PDB entry 8DXI | X-ray diffraction, 1.95 A resolution | chains A and B

== Chain A ==
Name: Reverse transcriptase/ribonuclease H
Source organism: Human immunodeficiency virus type 1 group M subtype B (isolate BH10)
Notes: EC 2.7.7.49, 2.7.7.7, 3.1.26.13, 3.1.13.2
UniProt: P03366 (POL_HV1B1); residues 1-555 here correspond to UniProt positions 600-1154 (UniProt number = residue number + 599)
Sequence (557 residues; numbered -1 to 555; the number before each row is that of its first residue; numbers below 1 keep their minus sign (Met-1 is residue -1)):
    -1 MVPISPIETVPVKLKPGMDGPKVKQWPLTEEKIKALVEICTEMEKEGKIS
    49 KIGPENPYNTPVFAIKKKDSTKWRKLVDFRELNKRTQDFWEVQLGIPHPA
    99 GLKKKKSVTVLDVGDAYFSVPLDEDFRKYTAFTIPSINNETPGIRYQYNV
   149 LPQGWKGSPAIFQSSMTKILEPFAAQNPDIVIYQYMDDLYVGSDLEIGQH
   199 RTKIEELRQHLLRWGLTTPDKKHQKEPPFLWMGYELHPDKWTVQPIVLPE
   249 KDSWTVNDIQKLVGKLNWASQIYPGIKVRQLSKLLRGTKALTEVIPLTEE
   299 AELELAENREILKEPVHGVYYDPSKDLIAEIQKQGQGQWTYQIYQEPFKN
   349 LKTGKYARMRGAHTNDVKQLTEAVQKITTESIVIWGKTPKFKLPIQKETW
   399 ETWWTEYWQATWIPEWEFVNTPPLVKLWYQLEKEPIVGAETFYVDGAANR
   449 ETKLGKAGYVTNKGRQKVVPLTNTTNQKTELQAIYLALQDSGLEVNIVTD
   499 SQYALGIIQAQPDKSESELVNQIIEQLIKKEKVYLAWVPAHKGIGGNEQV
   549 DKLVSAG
Not modelled in the structure: 555
Differences from the reference sequence: expression tag (-1 to 0); engineered mutation Ala172 (Lys771 in P03366), Ala173 (Lys772 in P03366), Ser280 (Cys879 in P03366)
Metal / ion sites: Mg2+: Asp443, Asp549
Ligand contacts:
  - FMQ ([1-(4-fluorophenyl)-5-methyl-1H-pyrazol-4-yl]methanol), molecule 1: Met230, Gly231, Gln242, Pro243, Ile244, Lys263, Trp266
  - FMQ, molecule 2: Thr376, Thr377, Ile380
  - Rilpivirine (T27; 4-{[4-({4-[(E)-2-cyanoethenyl]-2,6-dimethylphenyl}amino)pyrimidin-2-yl]amino}benzonitrile): Pro95, Leu100, Lys101, Lys103, Val106, Val179, Tyr181, Tyr188, Gly190, Pro225, Phe227, Leu228, Trp229, Leu234, His235, Pro236, Tyr318
Curated features (UniProtKB/Swiss-Prot):
  - region: Phe227 to His235 (RT 'primer grip')
  - motif: Trp398 to Trp414 (Tryptophan repeat motif)
  - binding site (Mg(2+)): Asp110, Asp185, Asp186, Asp443, Glu478, Asp498, Asp549
  - site: Trp401 (Essential for RT p66/p51 heterodimerization), Trp414 (Essential for RT p66/p51 heterodimerization), Phe440, Tyr441 (Cleavage)
Reported in the primary citation:
  - binding site for FMQ: Met230, Gln242, Pro243, Val245, Trp266

== Chain B ==
Name: p51 RT
Source organism: Human immunodeficiency virus type 1 group M subtype B (isolate BH10)
UniProt: P03366 (POL_HV1B1); residues 1-428 here correspond to UniProt positions 600-1027 (UniProt number = residue number + 599)
Sequence (428 residues; each row starts with the number of its first residue):
     1 PISPIETVPVKLKPGMDGPKVKQWPLTEEKIKALVEICTEMEKEGKISKI
    51 GPENPYNTPVFAIKKKDSTKWRKLVDFRELNKRTQDFWEVQLGIPHPAGL
   101 KKKKSVTVLDVGDAYFSVPLDEDFRKYTAFTIPSINNETPGIRYQYNVLP
   151 QGWKGSPAIFQSSMTKILEPFKKQNPDIVIYQYMDDLYVGSDLEIGQHRT
   201 KIEELRQHLLRWGLTTPDKKHQKEPPFLWMGYELHPDKWTVQPIVLPEKD
   251 SWTVNDIQKLVGKLNWASQIYPGIKVRQLSKLLRGTKALTEVIPLTEEAE
   301 LELAENREILKEPVHGVYYDPSKDLIAEIQKQGQGQWTYQIYQEPFKNLK
   351 TGKYARMRGAHTNDVKQLTEAVQKITTESIVIWGKTPKFKLPIQKETWET
   401 WWTEYWQATWIPEWEFVNTPPLVKLWYQ
Not modelled in the structure: 1-4, 215-223
Differences from the reference sequence: engineered mutation Ser280 (Cys879 in P03366)
Ligand contacts: FMQ ([1-(4-fluorophenyl)-5-methyl-1H-pyrazol-4-yl]methanol): Trp24, Pro25, Glu399, Thr400, Trp402, Thr403, Trp414
Curated features (UniProtKB/Swiss-Prot):
  - region: Phe227 to His235 (RT 'primer grip')
  - motif: Trp398 to Trp414 (Tryptophan repeat motif)
  - binding site (Mg(2+)): Asp110, Asp185, Asp186
  - site (Essential for RT p66/p51 heterodimerization): Trp401, Trp414

== Chain A / chain B interface ==
Residue-residue contacts - 113 pairs, chain A then chain B:
  Val8(A) - Glu53(B)
  Pro9(A) - Glu53(B)
  Gln85(A) - Glu53(B)  hydrogen bond (side chain-backbone)
  Asp86(A) - Lys20(B)  salt bridge
  Asp86(A) - Pro55(B)
  Phe87(A) - Pro52(B)
  Phe87(A) - Glu53(B)
  Phe87(A) - Pro55(B)
  Trp88(A) - Pro52(B)  hydrogen bond (backbone-backbone)
  Trp88(A) - Asn54(B)
  Trp88(A) - Pro55(B)
  Trp88(A) - Tyr56(B)
  Trp88(A) - Asn57(B)
  Trp88(A) - Thr131(B)
  Trp88(A) - Arg143(B)
  Val90(A) - Pro140(B)  hydrophobic
  Gly93(A) - Asn137(B)
  Pro95(A) - Asn136(B)
  Pro95(A) - Asn137(B)
  His96(A) - Asn136(B)  hydrogen bond (backbone-side chain)
  Gly99(A) - Asn136(B)
  Gly99(A) - Glu138(B)
  Leu100(A) - Asn136(B)
  Leu100(A) - Glu138(B)
  Lys101(A) - Glu138(B)  salt bridge
  Ser162(A) - Pro52(B)
  Thr165(A) - Pro140(B)
  Gln373(A) - Glu396(B)
  Gln373(A) - Thr397(B)  hydrogen bond
  Gln373(A) - Thr400(B)
  Gln373(A) - Trp401(B)  hydrogen bond
  Thr376(A) - Thr400(B)
  Thr376(A) - Trp401(B)
  Thr377(A) - Thr400(B)
  Ile380(A) - Pro25(B)  hydrophobic
  Ile380(A) - Leu26(B)
  Ile380(A) - Thr27(B)
  Val381(A) - Pro25(B)  hydrophobic
  Val381(A) - Ile135(B)
  Val381(A) - Asn136(B)  hydrogen bond (backbone-backbone)
  Ile382(A) - Ile135(B)
  Ile382(A) - Asn136(B)
  Trp383(A) - Ile135(B)
  Gly384(A) - Thr27(B)
  Gly384(A) - Glu28(B)  hydrogen bond (backbone-backbone)
  Gly384(A) - Ile135(B)
  Trp402(A) - Lys331(B)  hydrogen bond (backbone-side chain)
  Trp402(A) - His361(B)
  Trp402(A) - Thr362(B)
  Trp402(A) - Asp364(B)
  Tyr405(A) - Lys331(B)  hydrogen bond (backbone-side chain)
  Trp406(A) - Lys331(B)
  Trp406(A) - Val417(B)
  Trp406(A) - Asn418(B)
  Trp406(A) - Thr419(B)
  Trp406(A) - Pro420(B)
  Trp406(A) - Pro421(B)
  Gln407(A) - Lys331(B)  hydrogen bond (backbone-side chain)
  Gln407(A) - Asp364(B)
  Gln407(A) - Pro392(B)
  Gln407(A) - Ile393(B)
  Gln407(A) - Gln394(B)  hydrogen bond
  Gln407(A) - Val417(B)  hydrogen bond (side chain-backbone)
  Ala408(A) - Asp364(B)
  Ala408(A) - Pro392(B)  hydrogen bond (backbone-backbone)
  Ala408(A) - Ile393(B)
  Thr409(A) - Asp364(B)  hydrogen bond (backbone-side chain)
  Thr409(A) - Val365(B)
  Trp410(A) - Thr362(B)
  Trp410(A) - Asn363(B)
  Trp410(A) - Val365(B)  hydrophobic
  Trp410(A) - Trp401(B)
  Trp410(A) - Tyr405(B)
  Pro412(A) - Trp401(B)  hydrophobic
  Pro433(A) - Asn255(B)
  Pro433(A) - Leu289(B)  hydrophobic
  Pro433(A) - Thr290(B)
  Ile434(A) - Thr290(B)
  Val435(A) - Thr290(B)
  Thr439(A) - Lys287(B)
  Thr439(A) - Ala288(B)
  Thr439(A) - Leu289(B)  hydrogen bond (side chain-backbone)
  Tyr441(A) - Val254(B)
  Tyr441(A) - Gln258(B)
  Tyr441(A) - Thr286(B)
  Tyr441(A) - Lys287(B)  hydrogen bond (side chain-backbone)
  Val458(A) - Thr286(B)
  Thr459(A) - Thr286(B)
  Asn460(A) - Thr286(B)
  Asn460(A) - Lys287(B)
  Asn460(A) - Ala288(B)
  Asn494(A) - Leu289(B)
  Val496(A) - Gln258(B)
  Val496(A) - Leu289(B)  hydrophobic
  Gln500(A) - Leu422(B)
  Gly504(A) - Pro420(B)
  Gln507(A) - Pro420(B)
  Tyr532(A) - Asn255(B)  hydrogen bond
  Tyr532(A) - Leu289(B)  hydrophobic
  Trp535(A) - Leu422(B)
  Trp535(A) - Trp426(B)  hydrophobic
  Val536(A) - Gln258(B)
  Pro537(A) - Gly262(B)
  Pro537(A) - Asn265(B)
  Lys540(A) - Asn265(B)
  Lys540(A) - Ser280(B)  hydrogen bond (backbone-side chain)
  Gly541(A) - Ser280(B)
  Ile542(A) - Leu283(B)  hydrophobic
  Gly543(A) - Leu283(B)
  Gly543(A) - Gly285(B)
  Gly544(A) - Gly285(B)  hydrogen bond (backbone-backbone)
  Gly544(A) - Thr286(B)
  Gln547(A) - Gly285(B)
Other interface residues (no listed pair), chain A (64 interface residues in all): Ile94, Ala158, Ile159, Glu169, Tyr181, Thr369, Thr386, Thr403, Ala508, Ala534
Other interface residues (no listed pair), chain B (57 interface residues in all): Lys49, Val261, Val276, Trp337, Leu368

== Summary ==
64 residues of chain A face 57 of chain B across their interface; the contacts include 19 hydrogen bonds and 2
salt bridges. Polar pairs include Asp86(A)-Lys20(B), Lys101(A)-Glu138(B) and Gln85(A)-Glu53(B). One compound
FMQ molecule is bound between chain A and chain B. From the paper: a binding site for FMQ at Met230(A),
Gln242(A) and Pro243(A) among others.
Here chain A is Reverse transcriptase/ribonuclease H and chain B is p51 RT, both from Human immunodeficiency
virus type 1 group M subtype B (isolate BH10). Entry 8DXI (HIV-1 reverse transcriptase/rilpivirine with bound
fragment [1-(4-fluorophenyl)-5-methyl-1H-pyrazol-4-yl]methanol at multiple sites) was determined by X-ray
diffraction, deposited together with 8DX2, 8DX3, 8DX8, 8DXB, 8DXE, 8DXG and 5 further entries.
